Entry 7KJK (electron microscopy, 3.60 A resolution); this record covers chains B7 and C6 of the 42 polymer chains in the assembly.

# Chain B7
Name: Tail tube protein
Source organism: Vibrio phage XM1
Amino-acid sequence (143 residues; row label = number of the first residue in the row):
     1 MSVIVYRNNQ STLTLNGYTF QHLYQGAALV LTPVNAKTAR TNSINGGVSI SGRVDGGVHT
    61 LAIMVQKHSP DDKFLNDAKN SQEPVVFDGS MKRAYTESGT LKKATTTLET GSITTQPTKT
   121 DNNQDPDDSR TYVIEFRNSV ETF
Unresolved in the structure: 1

# Chain C6
Name: Tail sheath protein
Source organism: Vibrio phage XM1
Amino-acid sequence (497 residues; row label = number of the first residue in the row):
     1 MASISEVIRV SLQQEGRAIA PDNMNAVGII TGNQGVLSTA DRYRIYRTAA AVASDFGASS
    61 QESAFANTFF DTTPNPISAG GVLVIGYWRS ASETVAATSA TLVSEQTSES VLIPLLNAIN
   121 DGSFTITVDG GTEQEVTALD FTGVSELSEV ATILNSAITG ATVSEDNGYF KVTSSTTGAT
   181 SLLSYLGVAT SGTDISAVLG MNSESGAVLT QGTDQVVLPA ETKLEGITAI KSEVNIKGAM
   241 FIDQILDADI PGIASFAGAN NMLVYEVFDT GYLSKNVSNP VWAVKLAGQS NFRCLLSKSG
   301 NRKFAATYMA RMHTVLFSGQ NTAITMQLKE LSVTAEEYTD TEIANAKTVG LDLLTTIKNE
   361 QALLTSGAND FCDNVYNLEA FRDEIQTNNY NLLKTTSTKI PQTDPGMDTI EDDTEKTCEK
   421 YVRNGVFAPG TWTRSDFFGD RQQFVDAIAQ KGYYVLIGDL ADQTTAERQS RVSPVIQIAV
   481 KNAGAVHEED IIISVNL

# How chain B7 and chain C6 interact
Contacting residue pairs - 31 pairs, chain B7 then chain C6:
  Arg7(B7) - Asp404(C6)  salt bridge
  Asn8(B7) - Asp404(C6)
  Thr12(B7) - Pro405(C6)
  Thr12(B7) - Asp408(C6)
  Thr14(B7) - Asp412(C6)
  Gly17(B7) - Leu392(C6)
  Gly17(B7) - Thr409(C6)
  Thr19(B7) - Thr409(C6)  hydrogen bond
  Asp88(B7) - Lys416(C6)  salt bridge
  Gly89(B7) - Asp412(C6)
  Ser90(B7) - Asp412(C6)  hydrogen bond
  Lys92(B7) - Asp408(C6)
  Lys92(B7) - Glu411(C6)  salt bridge
  Lys92(B7) - Glu415(C6)  salt bridge
  Leu101(B7) - Asp459(C6)
  Lys102(B7) - Asp440(C6)  salt bridge
  Lys102(B7) - Gln443(C6)
  Lys103(B7) - Glu411(C6)  salt bridge
  Lys103(B7) - Gln443(C6)
  Lys103(B7) - Ile457(C6)
  Thr105(B7) - Glu415(C6)
  Thr105(B7) - Lys451(C6)  hydrogen bond
  Thr107(B7) - Glu415(C6)
  Thr107(B7) - Lys451(C6)
  Thr107(B7) - Tyr453(C6)
  Glu109(B7) - Glu419(C6)
  Glu109(B7) - Arg423(C6)  salt bridge
  Val140(B7) - Gln450(C6)
  Thr142(B7) - Ala447(C6)
  Thr142(B7) - Lys451(C6)
  Phe143(B7) - Gln443(C6)
Other interface residues (no listed pair), chain C6 (21 interface residues in all): Ile400, Asp446

# In short
The interface between chain B7 and chain C6 involves 19 residues on one side and 21 on the other, with 3
hydrogen bonds and 7 salt bridges. Polar pairs include Arg7(B7)-Asp404(C6), Asp88(B7)-Lys416(C6) and
Lys92(B7)-Glu411(C6).
Here chain B7 is Tail tube protein and chain C6 is Tail sheath protein, both from Vibrio phage XM1. Entry 7KJK
(The Neck region of Phage XM1 (6-fold symmetry)) was determined by electron microscopy, deposited together
with 7KMX, 7KLN and 7KH1.
